PDB entry 8IZK | X-ray diffraction, 2.00 A resolution | chain A

[Chain A]
Name: Cationic trypsin
From: Bos taurus
Notes: EC 3.4.21.4
UniProtKB: P00760 (TRY1_BOVIN); the construct lacks a stretch of the UniProt sequence and is renumbered around it, so the offset changes along the chain: 16-34 = UniProt 24-42; 37-67 = UniProt 43-73; 69-125 = UniProt 74-130; 127-130 = UniProt 131-134; 6 more segments
Amino-acid sequence (223 residues; numbered 16 to 245 plus 3 insertion-coded residues; 10 numbers in that range are skipped by the numbering (no residue carries them; nothing is unmodelled there); the number before each row is that of its first residue):
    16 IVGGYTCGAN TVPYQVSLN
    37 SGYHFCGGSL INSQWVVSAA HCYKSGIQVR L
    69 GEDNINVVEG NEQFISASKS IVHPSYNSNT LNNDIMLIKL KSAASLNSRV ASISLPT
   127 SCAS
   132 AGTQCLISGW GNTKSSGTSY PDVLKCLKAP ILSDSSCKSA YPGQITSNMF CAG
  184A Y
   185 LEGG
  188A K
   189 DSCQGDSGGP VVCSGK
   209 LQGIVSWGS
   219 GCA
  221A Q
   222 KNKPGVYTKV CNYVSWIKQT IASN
UniProt features mapped onto this chain:
  - active site (Charge relay system): His57, Asp102, Ser195
  - binding site (Ca(2+)): Glu70, Asn72, Val75, Glu80
  - binding site (substrate): Asp189, Ser190, Gln192, Gly193, Ser195
Disulfide bonds: Cys22-Cys157, Cys42-Cys58, Cys128-Cys232, Cys136-Cys201, Cys168-Cys182, Cys191-Cys220
Ion coordination: Ca2+: Glu70, Asn72, Val75, Glu80
Residues lining bound ligands:
  - guanidine (GAI), molecule 1: Val17, Thr144, Lys145, Ser146, Ser147
  - guanidine (GAI), molecule 2: Tyr20, Thr21, Lys156
  - guanidine (GAI), molecule 3: Asp189, Ser190, Cys191, Gln192, Val213, Trp215, Gly216, Gly219, Cys220, Gly226

[Overview]
Ligands of chain A: 3 copies of guanidine. Glu70, Asn72, Val75 and Glu80 form the Ca2+ site. From UniProt: 3
active-site residues, 4 Ca2+-binding residues and 5 substrate-binding residues.
Chain A is Cationic trypsin (Bos taurus); the structure, Crystal structure of trypsin-guanidine complex at
2.05 Angstroms resolution, was determined by X-ray diffraction together with 8IYV, 8IZH and 8IZI from the same
study.
